PDB entry 5YB4 | X-ray diffraction, 2.50 A resolution | chains E and H of the 6 polymer chains in the assembly

[Chain E]
Molecule: N36KR
Amino-acid sequence (36 residues; row label = number of the first residue in the row):
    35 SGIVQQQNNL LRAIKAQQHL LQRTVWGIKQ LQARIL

[Chain H]
Molecule: HP23L
Amino-acid sequence (23 residues; numbered 114 to 136; the number before each row is that of its first residue):
   114 ELTWEEWEKK IEEYTKKIEE ILK
Unresolved in the structure: 114
Reported in the primary citation:
  - mutagenesis - E114DEL: decreased stability

[How chain E and chain H interact]
Residue-residue contacts (10):
  Leu45(E) - Leu135(H)  hydrophobic
  Gln52(E) - Ile131(H)
  Gln56(E) - Thr128(H)  hydrogen bond
  Val59(E) - Ile124(H)  hydrophobic
  Ile62(E) - Trp117(H)  hydrophobic
  Ile62(E) - Trp120(H)  hydrophobic
  Lys63(E) - Trp120(H)
  Lys63(E) - Glu121(H)  salt bridge
  Gln66(E) - Trp117(H)
  Leu70(E) - Trp117(H)
Interface residues without a listed pair, chain E (9 interface residues in all): Lys49

[Overview]
9 residues of chain E face 7 of chain H across their interface, with 1 hydrogen bond and 1 salt bridge. Among
the polar pairs are Lys63(E)-Glu121(H) and Gln56(E)-Thr128(H). The paper reports that E114DEL of chain H
reduces stability.
Chain E is N36KR and chain H is HP23L; the structure, Crystal structure of HP23LN36KR, was determined by X-ray
diffraction together with 5YB2 and 5YB3 from the same study.
